7SUO - chains A and B of the 4 polymer chains in the assembly; structure by X-ray diffraction, 2.35 A resolution.

# Chain A (and B)
Protein: Ras GTPase-activating protein-binding protein 1
From: Homo sapiens
Notes: EC 3.6.4.12, 3.6.4.13; chain B of this document is another copy of the same molecule, construct and numbering; everything in this record applies to it too
UniProtKB: Q13283 (G3BP1_HUMAN); residue numbers follow UniProt; this construct covers 2-139
Sequence (138 residues; row label = number of the first residue in the row):
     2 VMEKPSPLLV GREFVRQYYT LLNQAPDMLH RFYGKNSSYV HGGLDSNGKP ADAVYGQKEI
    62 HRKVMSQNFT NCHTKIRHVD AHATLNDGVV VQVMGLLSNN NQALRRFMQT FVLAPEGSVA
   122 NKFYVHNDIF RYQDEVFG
Not modelled in the structure: 2, 139 (chain B: fully traced)
UniProt features mapped onto this chain:
  - cross-link (Glycyl lysine isopeptide (Lys-Gly)): K36 (interchain with G-Cter in ubiquitin), K50 (interchain with G-Cter in ubiquitin), K59 (interchain with G-Cter in ubiquitin), K64 (interchain with G-Cter in ubiquitin), K76 (interchain with G-Cter in ubiquitin), K123 (interchain with G-Cter in ubiquitin)
  - natural variant: R78 (R78C: Found in a patient with a neurodevelopmental disorder; uncertain significance), R132 (R132I: Found in a patient with a neurodevelopmental disorder; uncertain significance)
  - mutagenesis: F15 (F15W: Decreased interaction with USP10), F33 (F33W: Abolished interaction with CAPRIN1 and ability to undergo liquid-liquid phase separation. Abolished interaction with USP10), K36 (K36R: In 10KR; abolished ubiquitination in response to heat shock, leading to decreased stress granule disassembly when associated with R-50, R-59, R-64, R-76, R-123, R-353, R-357, R-376 and R-393 ...), K50 (K50R: In 10KR; abolished ubiquitination in response to heat shock, leading to decreased stress granule disassembly when associated with R-36, R-59, R-64, R-76, R-123, R-353, R-357, R-376 and R-393 ...), K59 (K59R: In 10KR; abolished ubiquitination in response to heat shock, leading to decreased stress granule disassembly when associated with R-36, R-50, R-64, R-76, R-123, R-353, R-357, R-376 and R-393 ...), K64 (K64R: In 10KR; abolished ubiquitination in response to heat shock, leading to decreased stress granule disassembly when associated with R-36, R-50, R-59, R-76, R-123, R-353, R-357, R-376 and R-393 ...), K76 (K76R: In 10KR; abolished ubiquitination in response to heat shock, leading to decreased stress granule disassembly when associated with R-36, R-50, R-59, R-64, R-123, R-353, R-357, R-376 and R-393 ...), K123 (K123R: In 10KR; abolished ubiquitination in response to heat shock, leading to decreased stress granule disassembly when associated with R-36, R-50, R-59, R-64, R-76, R-353, R-357, R-376 and R-393 ...), F124 (F124W: Does not affect interaction with USP10)
From the paper describing this entry:
  - mutagenesis - Q18A: unchanged binding to Nucleoprotein
  - mutagenesis - F33A: increased binding to Nucleoprotein
  - post-translational modification sites: K36, K50, K59, K64 (citing earlier work)

# How chain A and chain B interact
Contacting residue pairs - 71 pairs, chain A then chain B:
  S39(A) - H83(B)
  P51(A) - H79(B)
  A54(A) - H83(B)
  Y56(A) - H83(B)
  R78(A) - V137(B)  hydrogen bond (side chain-backbone)
  R78(A) - F138(B)
  H79(A) - P51(B)
  H79(A) - R132(B)
  H79(A) - V137(B)
  D81(A) - I130(B)
  D81(A) - R132(B)  salt bridge
  H83(A) - S39(B)
  H83(A) - A54(B)
  H83(A) - N128(B)
  H83(A) - I130(B)
  A84(A) - N128(B)  hydrogen bond (backbone-side chain)
  T85(A) - V113(B)
  T85(A) - H127(B)
  T85(A) - N128(B)  hydrogen bond
  L86(A) - L86(B)
  L86(A) - A115(B)  hydrophobic
  L86(A) - H127(B)
  N87(A) - N87(B)  hydrogen bond
  V91(A) - T111(B)
  V91(A) - N128(B)
  Q93(A) - M109(B)
  Q93(A) - Q110(B)
  Q93(A) - T111(B)  hydrogen bond
  Q93(A) - I130(B)
  Q93(A) - R132(B)
  V94(A) - M109(B)
  M95(A) - M109(B)  hydrophobic
  M95(A) - R132(B)
  M95(A) - F138(B)  hydrophobic
  G96(A) - F138(B)
  R107(A) - F138(B)
  F108(A) - F138(B)
  M109(A) - Q93(B)
  M109(A) - M95(B)  hydrophobic
  M109(A) - F108(B)
  M109(A) - M109(B)  hydrophobic
  M109(A) - Q134(B)
  Q110(A) - Q93(B)
  T111(A) - V91(B)
  T111(A) - Q93(B)  hydrogen bond
  T111(A) - T111(B)  hydrogen bond
  V113(A) - T85(B)
  V113(A) - V91(B)  hydrophobic
  A115(A) - L86(B)  hydrophobic
  H127(A) - T85(B)
  H127(A) - L86(B)
  N128(A) - H83(B)
  N128(A) - A84(B)  hydrogen bond (side chain-backbone)
  N128(A) - T85(B)  hydrogen bond
  N128(A) - V91(B)
  I130(A) - D81(B)
  I130(A) - H83(B)
  I130(A) - Q93(B)  hydrogen bond (backbone-side chain)
  R132(A) - H79(B)
  R132(A) - D81(B)  salt bridge
  R132(A) - M95(B)
  Q134(A) - M95(B)
  Q134(A) - R107(B)  hydrogen bond
  Q134(A) - Q134(B)  hydrogen bond
  V137(A) - R78(B)  hydrogen bond (backbone-side chain)
  V137(A) - H79(B)
  V137(A) - M95(B)  hydrophobic
  F138(A) - R78(B)
  F138(A) - G96(B)
  F138(A) - R107(B)
  F138(A) - Q134(B)
Interface residues without a listed pair, chain A (36 interface residues in all): V41, G89, Y125, F131, Y133
Interface residues without a listed pair, chain B (36 interface residues in all): V41, Y56, G89, L97, Y125, F131, Y133

# Overview
Chain A and chain B each contribute 36 residues to their interface, with 13 hydrogen bonds and 2 salt bridges.
Among the polar pairs are D81(A)-R132(B), R78(A)-V137(B) and A84(A)-N128(B). From UniProt: 9 mutagenesis sites
on chain A. From the paper: F33A of chain A increases binding to Nucleoprotein; modification sites K36(A),
K50(A) and K59(A) among others.
Both chains are Ras GTPase-activating protein-binding protein 1 (Homo sapiens). Entry 7SUO (Crystal Structure
of the G3BP1 NTF2-like domain bound to the IDR1 of SARS-CoV-2 nucleocapsid protein) was determined by X-ray
diffraction.
